PDB entry 5KPG | X-ray diffraction, 1.60 A resolution | chains A and B

== Chain A (and B) ==
Name: Pavine N-methyltransferase
From: Thalictrum flavum subsp. glaucum
Notes: EC 2.1.1.300; chain B of this document is another copy of the same molecule, construct and numbering; everything in this record applies to it too
UniProt: C3SBW0 (PNMT_THLFG); residue numbers follow UniProt; this construct covers 1-356
Sequence (397 residues; numbered -40 to 356; the number before each row is that of its first residue; numbers below 1 keep their minus sign (Met-40 is residue -40)):
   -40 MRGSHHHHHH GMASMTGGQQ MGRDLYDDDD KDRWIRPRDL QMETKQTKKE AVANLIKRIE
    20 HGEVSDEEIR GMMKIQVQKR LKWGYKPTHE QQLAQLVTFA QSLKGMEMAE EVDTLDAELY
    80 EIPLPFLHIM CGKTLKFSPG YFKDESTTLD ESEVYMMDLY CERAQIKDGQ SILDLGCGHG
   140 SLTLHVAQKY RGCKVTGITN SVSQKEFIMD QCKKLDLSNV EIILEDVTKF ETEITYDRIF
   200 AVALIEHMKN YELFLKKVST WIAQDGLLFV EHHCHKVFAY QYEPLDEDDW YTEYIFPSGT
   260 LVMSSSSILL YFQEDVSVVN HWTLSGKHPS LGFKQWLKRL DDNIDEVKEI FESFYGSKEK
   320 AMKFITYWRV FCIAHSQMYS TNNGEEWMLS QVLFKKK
Disordered / not traced: -40 to 8, 71-79 (chain B: -40 to 8, 70-79)
Construct notes: expression tag (-40 to 0); conflict Asp224 (Tyr in C3SBW0)
Swiss-Prot annotation at these positions:
  - active site: Cys331
  - binding site (S-adenosyl-L-homocysteine): Phe96, Ser97, Gly135, Asn159, Gln163, Asp185, Val186, Val201
  - binding site (S-adenosyl-L-methionine): Phe96, Ser97, Gly135, Asn159, Gln163, Asp185, Val186, Val201
  - binding site ((S)-tetrahydropapaverine): Glu205
  - mutagenesis: Tyr79 (Y79A: Loss of catalytic activity with (S)-reticuline and racemic pavine, but increased catalytic activity with racemic tetrahydropapaverine), Glu80 (E80A: Increased catalytic activity with (S)-reticuline, racemic pavine and racemic tetrahydropapaverine), Glu205 (E205A: Strongly decreased catalytic activity. Over 90% decreased catalytic activity; when associated with A-206), His206 (H206A: Strongly decreased catalytic activity. Over 90% decreased catalytic activity; when associated with A-205)
Small-molecule neighbours: S-adenosylhomocysteine (SAH): Leu94, Lys95, Phe96, Ser97, Gly135, Cys136, Gly137, Ser140, Thr158, Asn159, Gln163, Glu184, Asp185, Val186, Thr187, Val201, Ala202, Leu203, His206, Met207
Reported in the primary citation:
  - binding site for S-adenosylhomocysteine: Lys95, Ser97, Ser140, Asn159, Gln163, Asp185
  - conformationally variable residues (order/disorder transition): Gly91 to Thr107
  - catalytic residues: Tyr79, Glu80, Glu205, His206
  - mutagenesis - Y79A, E205A, H206A: decreased catalytic activity on (S)-reticuline
  - mutagenesis - Y79A: decreased catalytic activity on racemic pavine
  - mutagenesis - Y79A: increased catalytic activity on racemic THP
  - mutagenesis - E80A: increased catalytic activity on all three tested substrates
  - mutagenesis - Y79A, E80A: unchanged stability
  - mutagenesis - E205A, E205A/H206A, H206A: decreased stability
  - specificity-determining residues: Leu74 (by similarity / conservation)

== Chain A / chain B interface ==
Residue-residue contacts - 48 pairs, chain A then chain B:
  Thr47(A) - Glu344(B)
  His48(A) - Lys235(B)
  His48(A) - Ser265(B)
  His48(A) - Thr282(B)  hydrogen bond
  His48(A) - Glu344(B)  hydrogen bond (backbone-side chain)
  His48(A) - Met347(B)
  Glu49(A) - Thr282(B)  hydrogen bond (backbone-side chain)
  Glu49(A) - Leu283(B)
  Leu52(A) - His280(B)
  Leu52(A) - Trp281(B)
  Leu52(A) - Thr282(B)
  Val56(A) - Asn279(B)
  Val56(A) - His280(B)
  Gln60(A) - Val278(B)  hydrogen bond (side chain-backbone)
  Gln60(A) - Asn279(B)
  Lys235(A) - His48(B)
  Ser265(A) - His48(B)
  Leu269(A) - Leu269(B)  hydrophobic
  Leu269(A) - Tyr270(B)
  Leu269(A) - Gln272(B)  hydrogen bond (backbone-side chain)
  Tyr270(A) - Leu269(B)
  Tyr270(A) - Val277(B)  hydrophobic
  Tyr270(A) - His280(B)  hydrogen bond
  Gln272(A) - Leu269(B)  hydrogen bond (side chain-backbone)
  Gln272(A) - Gln272(B)
  Gln272(A) - Lys356(B)  hydrogen bond (backbone-side chain)
  Glu273(A) - Ser276(B)
  Glu273(A) - Lys354(B)  salt bridge
  Glu273(A) - Lys356(B)
  Val275(A) - Lys356(B)  hydrogen bond (backbone-side chain)
  Ser276(A) - Gln272(B)
  Ser276(A) - Glu273(B)
  Ser276(A) - Lys356(B)
  Asn279(A) - Val56(B)
  His280(A) - Leu52(B)
  His280(A) - Val56(B)
  His280(A) - Tyr270(B)  hydrogen bond
  Trp281(A) - Leu52(B)
  Thr282(A) - His48(B)  hydrogen bond
  Thr282(A) - Glu49(B)
  Thr282(A) - Leu52(B)
  Leu283(A) - Glu49(B)
  Glu344(A) - Thr47(B)
  Glu344(A) - His48(B)  hydrogen bond (side chain-backbone)
  Met347(A) - His48(B)
  Lys354(A) - Glu273(B)  salt bridge
  Lys356(A) - Glu273(B)  hydrogen bond (side chain-backbone)
  Lys356(A) - Lys356(B)  hydrogen bond (backbone-side chain)
Other interface residues (no listed pair), chain A (25 interface residues in all): Pro46, Val277
Other interface residues (no listed pair), chain B (24 interface residues in all): Asp274

== In short ==
The interface between chain A and chain B involves 25 residues on one side and 24 on the other; the contacts
include 14 hydrogen bonds and 2 salt bridges. Polar pairs include Glu273(A)-Lys354(B), His48(A)-Thr282(B) and
His48(A)-Glu344(B). The paper reports catalytic residues Tyr79(A), Glu80(A) and Glu205(A) among others; Y79A,
E205A and H206A of chain A reduce catalytic activity on (S)-reticuline; 5 substitutions were tested in all.
Chain A and chain B are both Pavine N-methyltransferase (Thalictrum flavum subsp. glaucum); the structure,
Pavine N-methyltransferase in complex with S-adenosylhomocysteine pH 7, was determined by X-ray diffraction
(same publication as 5KN4, 5KOC, 5KOK and 5KPC).
